Entry 8GOU (electron microscopy, 3.70 A resolution); this record covers chains A and I of the 7 polymer chains in the assembly.

# Chain A
Protein: Spike glycoprotein
From: Severe acute respiratory syndrome coronavirus 2
Reference sequence: P0DTC2 (SPIKE_SARS2); residues 1-1208 here = UniProt positions 1-1208
Chain sequence (1288 residues; each row starts with the number of its first residue):
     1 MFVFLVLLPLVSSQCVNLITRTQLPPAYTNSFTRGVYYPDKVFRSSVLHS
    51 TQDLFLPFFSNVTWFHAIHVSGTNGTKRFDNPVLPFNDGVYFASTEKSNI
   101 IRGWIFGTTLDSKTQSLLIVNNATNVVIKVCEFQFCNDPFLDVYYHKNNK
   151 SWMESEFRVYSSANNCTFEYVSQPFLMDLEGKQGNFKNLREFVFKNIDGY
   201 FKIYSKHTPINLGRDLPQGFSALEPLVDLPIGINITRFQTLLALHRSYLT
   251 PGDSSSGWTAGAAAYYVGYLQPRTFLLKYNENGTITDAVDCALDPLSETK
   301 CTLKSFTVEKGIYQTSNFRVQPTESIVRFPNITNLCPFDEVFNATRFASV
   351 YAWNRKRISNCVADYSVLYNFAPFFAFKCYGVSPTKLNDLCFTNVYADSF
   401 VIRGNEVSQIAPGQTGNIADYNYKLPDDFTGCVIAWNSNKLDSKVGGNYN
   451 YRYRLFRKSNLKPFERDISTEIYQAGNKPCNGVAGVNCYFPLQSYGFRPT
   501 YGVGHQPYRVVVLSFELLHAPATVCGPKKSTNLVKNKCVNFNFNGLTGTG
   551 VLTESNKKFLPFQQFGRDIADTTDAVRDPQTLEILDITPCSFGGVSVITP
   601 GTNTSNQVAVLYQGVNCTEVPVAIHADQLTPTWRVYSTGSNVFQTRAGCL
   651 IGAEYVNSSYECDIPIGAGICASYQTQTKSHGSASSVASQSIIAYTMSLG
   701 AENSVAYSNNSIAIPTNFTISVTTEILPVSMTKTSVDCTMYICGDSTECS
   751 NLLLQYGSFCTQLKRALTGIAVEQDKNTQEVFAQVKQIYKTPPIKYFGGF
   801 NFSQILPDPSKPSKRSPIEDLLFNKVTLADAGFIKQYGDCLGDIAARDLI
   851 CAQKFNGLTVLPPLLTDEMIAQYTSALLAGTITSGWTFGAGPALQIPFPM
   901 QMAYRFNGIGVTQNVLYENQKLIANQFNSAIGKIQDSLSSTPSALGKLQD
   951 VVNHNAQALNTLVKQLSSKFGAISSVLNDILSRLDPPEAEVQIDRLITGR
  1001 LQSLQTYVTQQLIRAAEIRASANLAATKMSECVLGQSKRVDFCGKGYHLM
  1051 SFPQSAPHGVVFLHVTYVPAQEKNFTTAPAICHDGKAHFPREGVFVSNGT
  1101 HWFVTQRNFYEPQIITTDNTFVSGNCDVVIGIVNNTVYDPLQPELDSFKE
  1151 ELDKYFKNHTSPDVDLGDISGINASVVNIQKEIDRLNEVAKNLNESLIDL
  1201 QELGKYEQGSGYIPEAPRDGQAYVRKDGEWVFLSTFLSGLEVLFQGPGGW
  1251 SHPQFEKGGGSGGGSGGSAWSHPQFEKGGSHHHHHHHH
Disordered / not traced: 1-26, 71-79, 143-156, 177-186, 211-214, 621-640, 677-689, 829-854, 1147-1288
Sequence notes: variant Ile-19 (Thr in P0DTC2), Asp-142 (Gly in P0DTC2), Gly-213 (Val in P0DTC2), Asp-339 (Gly in P0DTC2), Phe-371 (Ser in P0DTC2), Pro-373 (Ser in P0DTC2), Phe-375 (Ser in P0DTC2), Ala-376 (Thr in P0DTC2), Asn-405 (Asp in P0DTC2), Ser-408 (Arg in P0DTC2), Asn-417 (Lys in P0DTC2), Lys-440 (Asn in P0DTC2), Arg-452 (Leu in P0DTC2), Asn-477 (Ser in P0DTC2), Lys-478 (Thr in P0DTC2), Ala-484 (Glu in P0DTC2), Val-486 (Phe in P0DTC2), Arg-498 (Gln in P0DTC2), Tyr-501 (Asn in P0DTC2), His-505 (Tyr in P0DTC2), Gly-614 (Asp in P0DTC2), Tyr-655 (His in P0DTC2), Ser-658 (Asn in P0DTC2), Lys-679 (Asn in P0DTC2), His-681 (Pro in P0DTC2), Lys-764 (Asn in P0DTC2), Tyr-796 (Asp in P0DTC2), His-954 (Gln in P0DTC2), Lys-969 (Asn in P0DTC2); engineered mutation Gly-682 (Arg in P0DTC2), Ser-683 (Arg in P0DTC2), Ser-685 (Arg in P0DTC2), Pro-817 (Phe in P0DTC2), Pro-892 (Ala in P0DTC2), Pro-899 (Ala in P0DTC2), Pro-942 (Ala in P0DTC2), Pro-986 (Lys in P0DTC2), Pro-987 (Val in P0DTC2); expression tag (1209-1288)
Cystine bridges: Cys-131/Cys-166, Cys-291/Cys-301, Cys-336/Cys-361, Cys-379/Cys-432, Cys-480/Cys-488, Cys-538/Cys-590, Cys-617/Cys-649, Cys-662/Cys-671, Cys-738/Cys-760, Cys-743/Cys-749, Cys-1032/Cys-1043, Cys-1082/Cys-1126
UniProt features mapped onto this chain:
  - region: Asn-280 to Cys-301 (Putative superantigen), Asn-448 to Tyr-451, Tyr-453 to Phe-456 (Immunodominant HLA epitope recognized by the CD8+), Ser-816 to Tyr-837 (Fusion peptide 1), Lys-835 to Phe-855 (Fusion peptide 2), Asp-1163 to Glu-1202 (Heptad repeat 2)
  - site: Arg-815, Ser-816 (Cleavage)
  - glycosylation: Asn-17 (N-linked (GlcNAc...) (complex) asparagine), Asn-61 (N-linked (GlcNAc...) (hybrid) asparagine), Asn-74 (N-linked (GlcNAc...) (complex) asparagine), Asn-122 (N-linked (GlcNAc...) (hybrid) asparagine), Asn-149 (N-linked (GlcNAc...) (complex) asparagine), Asn-165 (N-linked (GlcNAc...) (complex) asparagine), Asn-234 (N-linked (GlcNAc...) (high mannose) asparagine), Asn-282 (N-linked (GlcNAc...) (complex) asparagine), Thr-323 (O-linked (GalNAc) threonine), Ser-325 (O-linked (HexNAc...) serine), Asn-331 (N-linked (GlcNAc...) (complex) asparagine), Asn-343 (N-linked (GlcNAc...) (complex) asparagine), Asn-603 (N-linked (GlcNAc...) (hybrid) asparagine), Asn-616 (N-linked (GlcNAc...) (complex) asparagine), Asn-657 (N-linked (GlcNAc...) (complex) asparagine), Thr-676 (O-linked (GlcNAc...) threonine), Thr-678 (O-linked (GlcNAc...) threonine), Asn-709 (N-linked (GlcNAc...) (high mannose) asparagine), Asn-717 (N-linked (GlcNAc...) (hybrid) asparagine), Asn-801 (N-linked (GlcNAc...) (hybrid) asparagine) and 6 more in UniProt
  - natural variant: Leu-5 (L5F: In strain: Iota/B.1.526), Ser-13 (S13I: In strain: Epsilon/B.1.427/B.1.429), Leu-18 (L18F: In strain: Beta/B.1.351, Gamma/P.1 and 1 more), Thr-20 (T20N: In strain: Gamma/P.1), Leu-24 to Ala-27 (sequence variant, change not given here; In strain: Omicron/BA.2, Omicron/BA.2.12.1 and 6 more), Pro-26 (P26S: In strain: Gamma/P.1), Gln-52 (Q52H: In strain: Omicron/EG.5.1), Ala-67 (A67V: In strain: Eta/B.1.525, Omicron/BA.1), His-69 to Val-70 (deletion: In strain: Alpha/B.1.1.7, Eta/B.1.525 and 5 more), Gly-75 (G75V: In strain: Lambda/C.37), Thr-76 (T76I: In strain: Lambda/C.37), Asp-80 (D80A: In strain: Beta/B.1.351), 78 further natural variant entries in UniProt
  - mutagenesis: His-69 to Val-70 (Increased incorporation of cleaved spike into virions), Asn-121 (N121Q: Partial loss of biliverdin affinity), Arg-190 (R190K: Partial loss of biliverdin affinity), Asn-234 (N234Q: Increased resistance to neutralizing antibodies), Asn-331 (N331Q: Reduced viral infectivity), Asn-343 (N343Q: Reduced viral infectivity), Tyr-453 (Y453F: Decreased HLA binding to NF9 epitope. Increased binding affinity to human ACE2), Ala-475 (A475V: Increased resistance to neutralizing antibodies), Val-483 (V483A: Increased resistance to neutralizing antibodies), Phe-490 (F490L: Increased resistance to neutralizing antibodies and human covalescent sera neutralization), Gln-493 (Q493N: Reduced host ACE2-binding affinity in vitro; Q493Y: Reduced host ACE2-binding affinity in vitro), His-519 (H519P: Increased resistance to human covalescent sera neutralization), 5 further mutagenesis entries in UniProt

# Chain I
Protein: TH003 Fab heavy chain
From: Homo sapiens
Notes: antibody fragment or engineered binder
Chain sequence (120 residues; numbered 1 to 120; the number before each row is that of its first residue):
     1 EVRLLESGGGLVQPGGSLRLSCAASGFTFNDYAMSWVRQAPGEGLEWVST
    51 ISYSGGSTYYADSVKGRFTISRDNSKNMLYLQMNSLRAEDTALYYCANGV
   101 ATADWYFDLWGRGTLVTVSS
Disordered / not traced: 120
Cystine bridges: Cys-22/Cys-96

# How chain A and chain I interact
Pairs across the interface (10; chain A residue first):
  Asn-439(A) / Trp-105(I)
  Lys-440(A) / Ala-103(I)
  Ser-443(A) / Trp-105(I)
  Lys-444(A) / Asp-31(I)
  Lys-444(A) / Asp-104(I)
  Val-445(A) / Ser-52(I)
  Val-445(A) / Asp-104(I)  hydrogen bond (backbone-side chain)
  Gly-447(A) / Tyr-53(I)
  Tyr-449(A) / Tyr-53(I)
  Pro-499(A) / Trp-105(I)  hydrophobic
Also at the interface, not in a pair above, chain A (9 interface residues in all): Gly-446
Also at the interface, not in a pair above, chain I (9 interface residues in all): Ala-33, Tyr-59, Thr-102
Interface features reported in the paper:
  - specific contacts: Lys-444(A)/Asp-31(I)
  - epitope / paratope residues, chain A: Asn-439(A), Ser-443(A), Lys-444(A), Val-445(A), Gly-446(A), Pro-499(A)
  - epitope / paratope residues, chain I: Asp-31(I), Ala-33(I), Tyr-53(I), Tyr-59(I), Ala-103(I), Asp-104(I), Trp-105(I)

# Summary
The chain A/chain I interface involves 9 residues from each chain, with 1 hydrogen bond. Its one
hydrogen-bonded contact is Val-445(A)/Asp-104(I). The authors report a contact between Lys-444(A) and
Asp-31(I). Curated annotation (UniProt) lists 18 mutagenesis sites on chain A. The paper reports
epitope/paratope residues Asn-439(A), Ser-443(A) and Asp-31(I) among others.
Here chain A is Spike glycoprotein (Severe acute respiratory syndrome coronavirus 2) and chain I is TH003 Fab
heavy chain (Homo sapiens). Entry 8GOU (Omicron BA.4/5 SARS-CoV-2 S in complex with TH003 Fab) was determined
by electron microscopy, deposited together with 7YVE, 7YVF, 7YVK, 7YVL and 8GPY.
